Entry 7CNM (X-ray diffraction, 2.44 A resolution); this record covers chains C and E of the 5 polymer chains in the assembly.

[Chain C]
Molecule: Tubulin alpha-1B chain
Source organism: Sus scrofa
UniProtKB: Q2XVP4 (TBA1B_PIG); residue numbers follow UniProt; this construct covers 1-451
Amino-acid sequence (451 residues; numbered 1 to 451; the number before each row is that of its first residue):
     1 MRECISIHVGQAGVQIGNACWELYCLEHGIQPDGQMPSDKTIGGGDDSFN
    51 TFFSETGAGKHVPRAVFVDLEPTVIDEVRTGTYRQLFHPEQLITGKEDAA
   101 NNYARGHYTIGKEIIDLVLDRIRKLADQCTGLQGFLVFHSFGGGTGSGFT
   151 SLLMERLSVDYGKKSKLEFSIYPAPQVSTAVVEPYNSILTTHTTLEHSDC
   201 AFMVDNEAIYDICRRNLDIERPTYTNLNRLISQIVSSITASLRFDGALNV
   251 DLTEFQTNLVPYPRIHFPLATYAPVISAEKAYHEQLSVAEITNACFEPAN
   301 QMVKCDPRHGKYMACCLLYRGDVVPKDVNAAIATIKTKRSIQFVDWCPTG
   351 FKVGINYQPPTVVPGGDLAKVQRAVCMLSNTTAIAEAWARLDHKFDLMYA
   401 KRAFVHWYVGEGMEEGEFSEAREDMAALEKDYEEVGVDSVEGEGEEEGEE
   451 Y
Not modelled in the structure: 441-451
Bound ions: Ca2+: Asp-39, Thr-41, Gly-44, Glu-55
Residues lining bound ligands:
  - G70 ((2S,4S)-4-[[2-[(1R,3R)-1-acetyloxy-4-methyl-3-[[(2S,3S)-3-methyl-2-[[(2R)-1-methylpiperidin-2-yl]carbonylamino]pentanoyl]amino]pentyl]-1,3-thiazol-4-yl]carbonylamino]-5-cyclohexyl-2-methyl-pentanoic acid): Leu-248, Pro-325, Val-328, Asn-329, Ile-332, Phe-351, Val-353, Ile-355
  - GTP (guanosine-5'-triphosphate): Gly-10, Gln-11, Ala-12, Gln-15, Ile-16, Asp-69, Asp-98, Ala-99, Ala-100, Asn-101, Ser-140, Gly-142, Gly-143, Gly-144, Thr-145, Gly-146, Ile-171, Pro-173, Val-177, Ser-178, Thr-179, Glu-183, Asn-206, Tyr-224, Leu-227, Asn-228, Ile-231
UniProt features mapped onto this chain:
  - motif: Met-1 to Cys-4 (MREC motif)
  - active site: Glu-254
  - binding site (GTP): Gly-10, Gln-11, Ala-12, Gln-15, Glu-71, Ala-99, Ser-140, Gly-143, Gly-144, Thr-145, Gly-146, Thr-179, Glu-183, Asn-206, Tyr-224, Asn-228, Leu-252
  - binding site (Mg(2+)): Glu-71
  - site: Tyr-451 (Involved in polymerization)
  - modified residue: Lys-40 (N6,N6,N6-trimethyllysine), Ser-48 (Phosphoserine), Ser-232 (Phosphoserine), Tyr-282 (3'-nitrotyrosine), Arg-339 (Omega-N-methylarginine), Ser-439 (Phosphoserine), Glu-443 (5-glutamyl polyglutamate), Glu-445 (5-glutamyl polyglutamate), Tyr-451 (3'-nitrotyrosine)
  - cross-link (Glycyl lysine isopeptide (Lys-Gly)): Lys-326 (interchain with G-Cter in ubiquitin), Lys-370 (interchain with G-Cter in ubiquitin)

[Chain E]
Molecule: Stathmin-4
Source organism: Mus musculus
UniProtKB: P63042 (STMN4_MOUSE); residues 5-145 here correspond to UniProt positions 49-189 (UniProt number = residue number + 44)
Amino-acid sequence (143 residues; each row starts with the number of its first residue):
     3 MADMEVIELNKCTSGQSFEVILKPPSFDGVPEFNASLPRRRDPSLEEIQK
    53 KLEAAEERRKYQEAELLKHLAEKREHEREVIQKAIEENNNFIKMAKEKLA
   103 QKMESNKENREAHLAAMLERLQEKDKHAEEVRKNKELKEEASR
Not modelled in the structure: 3-5, 29-43, 142-145
Construct notes: initiating methionine (3); expression tag (4)

[How chain C and chain E interact]
Residue-residue contacts - 26 pairs, chain C then chain E:
  His-107(C) with Lys-104(E); Met-105(E)
  Tyr-108(C) with Lys-104(E); Met-105(E), hydrophobic; Asn-108(E)
  Thr-109(C) with Arg-112(E)
  Lys-112(C) with Met-105(E)
  Glu-155(C) with Leu-101(E); Lys-104(E), salt bridge
  Arg-156(C) with Leu-101(E)
  Ser-158(C) with Ile-94(E)
  Val-159(C) with Ile-94(E); Ala-97(E), hydrophobic; Lys-98(E)
  Gly-162(C) with Ile-94(E)
  Lys-163(C) with Asn-90(E)
  Thr-193(C) with Lys-104(E)
  Glu-196(C) with Phe-93(E)
  His-197(C) with Phe-93(E)
  Val-409(C) with His-115(E)
  Glu-411(C) with Asn-108(E), hydrogen bond (backbone-side chain); Arg-112(E), salt bridge
  Gly-412(C) with Asn-108(E); Asn-111(E), hydrogen bond (backbone-side chain)
  Met-413(C) with Asn-108(E)
  Glu-414(C) with Asn-111(E), hydrogen bond
Also at the interface, not in a pair above, chain C (20 interface residues in all): Leu-152, Gly-410
Also at the interface, not in a pair above, chain E (14 interface residues in all): Lys-100, Ser-107

[In short]
Chain C and chain E form an interface of 20 and 14 residues respectively, with 3 hydrogen bonds and 2 salt
bridges. Polar pairs include Glu-155(C)/Lys-104(E), Glu-411(C)/Arg-112(E) and Glu-411(C)/Asn-108(E). Ligands
of chain C: compound G70 and GTP.
Here chain C is Tubulin alpha-1B chain (Sus scrofa) and chain E is Stathmin-4 (Mus musculus). Entry 7CNM (YDX
in complex with tubulin) was determined by X-ray diffraction together with 7CNN and 7CNO from the same study.
